8Y0A - chains A and D of the 4 polymer chains in the assembly; structure by X-ray diffraction, 3.51 A resolution.

[Chain A]
Protein: LbCas12a
From: Lachnospiraceae bacterium ND2006
Reference sequence: A0A5S8WF58 (A0A5S8WF58_9FIRM); numbering as in UniProt (aligned over 1-1228)
Amino-acid sequence (1228 residues; each row starts with the number of its first residue):
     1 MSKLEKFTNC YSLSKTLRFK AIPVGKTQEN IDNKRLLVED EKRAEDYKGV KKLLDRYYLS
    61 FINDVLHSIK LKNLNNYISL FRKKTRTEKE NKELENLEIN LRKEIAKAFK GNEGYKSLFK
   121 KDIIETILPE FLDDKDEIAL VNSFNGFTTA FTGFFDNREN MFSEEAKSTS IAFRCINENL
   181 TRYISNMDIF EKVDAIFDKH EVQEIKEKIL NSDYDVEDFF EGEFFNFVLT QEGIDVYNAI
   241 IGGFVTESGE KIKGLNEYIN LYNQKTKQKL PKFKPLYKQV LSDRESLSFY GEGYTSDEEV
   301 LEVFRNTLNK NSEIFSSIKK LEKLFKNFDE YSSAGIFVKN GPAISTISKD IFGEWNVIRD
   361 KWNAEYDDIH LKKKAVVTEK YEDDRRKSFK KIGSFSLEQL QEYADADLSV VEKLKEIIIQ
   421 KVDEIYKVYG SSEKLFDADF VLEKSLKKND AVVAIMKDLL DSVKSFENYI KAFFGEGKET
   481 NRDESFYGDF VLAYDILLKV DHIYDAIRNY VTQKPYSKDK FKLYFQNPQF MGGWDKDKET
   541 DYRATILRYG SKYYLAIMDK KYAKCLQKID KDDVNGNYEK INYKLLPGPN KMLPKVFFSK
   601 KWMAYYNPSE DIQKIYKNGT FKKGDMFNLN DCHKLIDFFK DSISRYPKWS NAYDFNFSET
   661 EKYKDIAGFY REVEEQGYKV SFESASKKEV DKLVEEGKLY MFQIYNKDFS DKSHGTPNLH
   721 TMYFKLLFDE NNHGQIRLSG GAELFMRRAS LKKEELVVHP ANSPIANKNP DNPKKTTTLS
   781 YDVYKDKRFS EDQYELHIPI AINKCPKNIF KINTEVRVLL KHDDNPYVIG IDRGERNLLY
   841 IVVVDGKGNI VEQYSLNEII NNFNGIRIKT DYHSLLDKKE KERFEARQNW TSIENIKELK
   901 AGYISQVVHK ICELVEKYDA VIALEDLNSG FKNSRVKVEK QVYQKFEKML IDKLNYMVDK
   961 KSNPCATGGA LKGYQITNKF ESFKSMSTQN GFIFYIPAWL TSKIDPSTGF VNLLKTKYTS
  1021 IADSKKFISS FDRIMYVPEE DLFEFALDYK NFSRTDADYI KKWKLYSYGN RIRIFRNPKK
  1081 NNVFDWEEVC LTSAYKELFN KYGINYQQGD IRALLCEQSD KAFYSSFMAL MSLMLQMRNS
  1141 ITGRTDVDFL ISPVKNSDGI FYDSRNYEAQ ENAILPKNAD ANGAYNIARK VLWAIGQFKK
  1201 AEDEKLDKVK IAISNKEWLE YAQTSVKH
Not modelled in the structure: 1078-1080, 1227-1228
Bound ions: Mg2+: Thr716 (shared with 1 residue of chain B)

[Chain D]
Molecule: 11-nt DNA strand
Sequence (11 nucleotides; each row starts with the number of its first residue; numbers below 1 keep their minus sign (DC-9 is residue -9)):
    -9 CGTCCTTTAT T

[Interface between chain A and chain D]
Pairs across the interface - 28 pairs, chain A then chain D:
  Lys120(A) with DT-3(D), phosphate contact
  Lys121(A) with DT-4(D), phosphate contact; DT-3(D), salt bridge to the phosphate
  Asn145(A) with DT-4(D), phosphate contact
  Gly146(A) with DC-5(D), sugar contact; DT-4(D), phosphate contact
  Phe147(A) with DT-4(D), phosphate contact
  Thr148(A) with DT-4(D), hydrogen bond to the phosphate
  Thr149(A) with DT-4(D), hydrogen bond to the phosphate; DT-3(D), base contact
  Asn527(A) with DC-5(D), phosphate contact
  Pro528(A) with DT-4(D), phosphate contact
  Gln529(A) with DT-4(D), base contact
  Asp541(A) with DC-5(D), base contact
  Lys560(A) with DC-5(D), salt bridge to the phosphate
  Lys564(A) with DT-7(D), salt bridge to the phosphate
  Asn590(A) with DT0(D), sugar contact; DT1(D), sugar contact
  Lys591(A) with DA-1(D), base contact; DT0(D), base contact
  Met592(A) with DA-1(D), base contact
  Lys595(A) with DT-2(D), hydrogen bond to the base; DA-1(D), sugar contact
  Tyr616(A) with DA-1(D), phosphate contact; DT0(D), hydrogen bond to the phosphate
  Lys622(A) with DT1(D), phosphate contact
  Ala667(A) with DT1(D), sugar contact
  Tyr670(A) with DT1(D), sugar contact
Other interface residues (no listed pair), chain A (25 interface residues in all): Asp122, Gln526, Phe621, Ile666
Other interface residues (no listed pair), chain D (9 interface residues in all): DC-6

[Overview]
25 residues of chain A and 9 residues of chain D are in contact, with 4 hydrogen bonds and 3 salt bridges.
Polar contacts include Lys595(A)-DT-2(D), Thr148(A)-DT-4(D) and Thr149(A)-DT-4(D).
Chain A is LbCas12a (Lachnospiraceae bacterium ND2006) and chain D is an 11-nt DNA strand; the structure,
Crystal structure of LbCas12a in complex with crRNA and 18nt target DNA, was determined by X-ray diffraction
(same publication as 8Y04, 8Y05, 8Y06, 8Y07, 8Y08, 8Y09 and 3 further entries).
